5W5Y - chains A and T of the 20 polymer chains in the assembly; structure by electron microscopy, 3.80 A resolution.

Chain A:
Protein: DNA-directed RNA polymerase I subunit RPA190
Organism: Saccharomyces cerevisiae (strain ATCC 204508 / S288c)
Notes: EC 2.7.7.6
Reference sequence: P10964 (RPA1_YEAST); residue numbers follow UniProt; this construct covers 1-1664
Amino-acid sequence (1664 residues; row label = number of the first residue in the row):
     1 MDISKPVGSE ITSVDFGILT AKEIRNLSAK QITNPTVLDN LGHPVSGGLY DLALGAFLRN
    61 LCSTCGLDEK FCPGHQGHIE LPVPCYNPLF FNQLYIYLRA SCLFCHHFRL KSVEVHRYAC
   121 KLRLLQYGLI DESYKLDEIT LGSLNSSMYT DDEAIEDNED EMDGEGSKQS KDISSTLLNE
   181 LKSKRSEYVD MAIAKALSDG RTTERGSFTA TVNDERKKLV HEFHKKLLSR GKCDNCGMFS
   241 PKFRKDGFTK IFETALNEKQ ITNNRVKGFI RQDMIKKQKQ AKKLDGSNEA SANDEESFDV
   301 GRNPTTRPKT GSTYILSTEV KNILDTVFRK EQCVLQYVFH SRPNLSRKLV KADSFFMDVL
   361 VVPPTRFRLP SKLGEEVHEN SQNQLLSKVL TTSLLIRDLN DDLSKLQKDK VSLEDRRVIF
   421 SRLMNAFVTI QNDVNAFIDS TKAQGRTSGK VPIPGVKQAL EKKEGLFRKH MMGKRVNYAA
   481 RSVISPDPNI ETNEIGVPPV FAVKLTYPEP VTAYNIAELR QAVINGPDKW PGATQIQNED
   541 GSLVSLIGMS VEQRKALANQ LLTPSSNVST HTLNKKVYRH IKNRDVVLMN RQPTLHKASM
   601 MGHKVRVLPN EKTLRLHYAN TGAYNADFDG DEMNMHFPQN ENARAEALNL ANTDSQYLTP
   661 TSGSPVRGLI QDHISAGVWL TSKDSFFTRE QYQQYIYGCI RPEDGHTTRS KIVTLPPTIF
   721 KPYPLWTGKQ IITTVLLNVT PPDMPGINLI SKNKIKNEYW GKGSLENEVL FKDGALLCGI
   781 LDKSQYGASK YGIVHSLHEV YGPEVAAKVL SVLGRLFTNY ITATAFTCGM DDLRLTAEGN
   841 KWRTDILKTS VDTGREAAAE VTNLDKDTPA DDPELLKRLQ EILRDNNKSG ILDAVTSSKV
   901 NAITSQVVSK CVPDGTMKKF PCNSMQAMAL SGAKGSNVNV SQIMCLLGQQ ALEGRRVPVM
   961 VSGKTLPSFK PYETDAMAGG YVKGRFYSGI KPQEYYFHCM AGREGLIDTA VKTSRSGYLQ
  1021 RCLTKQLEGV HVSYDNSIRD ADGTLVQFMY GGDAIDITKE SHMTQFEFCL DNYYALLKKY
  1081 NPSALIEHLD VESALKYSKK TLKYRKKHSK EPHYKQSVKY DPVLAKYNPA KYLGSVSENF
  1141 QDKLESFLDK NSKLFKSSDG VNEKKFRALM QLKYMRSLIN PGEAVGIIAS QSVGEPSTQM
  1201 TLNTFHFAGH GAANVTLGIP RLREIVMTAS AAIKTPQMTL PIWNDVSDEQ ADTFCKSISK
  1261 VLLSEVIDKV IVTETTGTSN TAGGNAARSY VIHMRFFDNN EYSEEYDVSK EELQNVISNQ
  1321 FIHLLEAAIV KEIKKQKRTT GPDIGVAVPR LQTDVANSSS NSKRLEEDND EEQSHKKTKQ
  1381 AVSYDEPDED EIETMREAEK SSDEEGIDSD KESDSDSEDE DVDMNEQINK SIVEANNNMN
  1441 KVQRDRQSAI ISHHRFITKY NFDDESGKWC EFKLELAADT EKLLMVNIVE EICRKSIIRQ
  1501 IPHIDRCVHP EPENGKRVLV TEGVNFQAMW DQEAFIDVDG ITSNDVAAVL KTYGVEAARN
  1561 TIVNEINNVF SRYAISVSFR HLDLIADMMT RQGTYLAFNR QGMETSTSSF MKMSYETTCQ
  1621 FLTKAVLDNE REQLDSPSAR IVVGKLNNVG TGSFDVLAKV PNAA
Not modelled in the structure: 142-171, 269-311, 445-449, 1110-1111, 1201-1213, 1277-1285, 1338-1437, 1664
UniProt features mapped onto this chain:
  - region: Pro992 to Glu1004 (Bridging helix)
  - binding site (Zn(2+)): Cys62, Cys65, Cys72, His75, Cys102, Cys105, Cys233, Cys236
  - binding site (Mg(2+)): Asp627, Asp629, Asp631
  - modified residue (Phosphoserine): Ser889, Ser1636
Glycans and other covalent adducts: covalent link Cys85-Gln431; covalent link Lys410-Leu413, Pro593-Leu595; covalent link Gly465-Phe467; covalent link His1108-Ser1117
Bound ions: Zn2+ site 1: Cys62, Cys65, Cys72, His75; Zn2+ site 2: Cys102, Cys233, Cys236

Chain T:
Molecule: template strand DNA
Sequence (54 nucleotides; row label = number of the first residue in the row):
     1 TGTCTTCAAC TGCTTTCGCA TGAAGTACCT CCCAACTACT TTTCCTCACA CTTG

Chain A / chain T interface:
Contacting residue pairs - 16 pairs, chain A then chain T:
  Lys463(A) - DT16(T)  salt bridge to the phosphate
  Arg475(A) - DG18(T)  salt bridge to the phosphate
  Gln592(A) - DT16(T)  base contact
  Gln592(A) - DC17(T)  sugar contact
  Thr1013(A) - DT15(T)  hydrogen bond to the base
  Ser1014(A) - DT15(T)  hydrogen bond to the base
  Tyr1018(A) - DC13(T)  phosphate contact
  Tyr1018(A) - DT14(T)  phosphate contact
  Arg1021(A) - DT14(T)  salt bridge to the phosphate
  Arg1600(A) - DG12(T)  hydrogen bond to the sugar
  Glu1616(A) - DC13(T)  sugar contact
  Glu1616(A) - DT14(T)  base contact
  Thr1617(A) - DG12(T)  sugar contact
  Thr1617(A) - DC13(T)  phosphate contact
  Gln1620(A) - DT11(T)  hydrogen bond to the phosphate
  Gln1620(A) - DG12(T)  hydrogen bond to the phosphate
Also at the interface, not in a pair above, chain A (14 interface residues in all): Lys462, Arg468, Arg481

Overview:
The interface between chain A and chain T involves 14 residues on one side and 8 on the other, with 5 hydrogen
bonds and 3 salt bridges. Polar contacts include Thr1013(A)-DT15(T), Ser1014(A)-DT15(T) and
Arg1600(A)-DG12(T).
Chain A is DNA-directed RNA polymerase I subunit RPA190 (Saccharomyces cerevisiae (strain ATCC 204508 /
S288c)) and chain T is template strand DNA; the structure, RNA polymerase I Initial Transcribing Complex, was
determined by electron microscopy (same publication as 5W65, 5W64 and 5W66).
